Entry 8OUU (X-ray diffraction, 1.77 A resolution); this record covers chain A.

== Chain A ==
Molecule: Hepatocyte growth factor receptor
From: Homo sapiens
Notes: EC 2.7.10.1
UniProtKB: P08581 (MET_HUMAN); residues 1038-1346 here = UniProt positions 1038-1346
Chain sequence (309 residues; numbered 1038 to 1346; the number before each row is that of its first residue):
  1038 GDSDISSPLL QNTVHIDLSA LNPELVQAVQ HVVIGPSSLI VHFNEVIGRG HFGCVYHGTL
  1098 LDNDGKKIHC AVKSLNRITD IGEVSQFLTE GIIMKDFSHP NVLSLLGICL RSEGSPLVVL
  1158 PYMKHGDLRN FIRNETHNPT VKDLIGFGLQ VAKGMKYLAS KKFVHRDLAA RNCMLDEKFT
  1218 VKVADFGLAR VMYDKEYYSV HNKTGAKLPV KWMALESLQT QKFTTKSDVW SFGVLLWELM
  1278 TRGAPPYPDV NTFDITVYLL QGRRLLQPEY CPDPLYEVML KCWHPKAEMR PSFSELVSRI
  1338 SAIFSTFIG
Disordered / not traced: 1038-1058, 1239-1242
Sequence notes: engineered mutation Val-1228 (Asp in P08581)
Small-molecule neighbours: W49 (5-(3-ethynyl-5-fluoranyl-1H-indazol-7-yl)-1-[(1S)-1-phenylethyl]pyrimidine-2,4-dione): Lys-1110, Leu-1112, Ile-1115, Gln-1123, Phe-1124, Glu-1127, Gly-1128, Met-1131, Phe-1134, Val-1139, Leu-1140, Ser-1141, Leu-1142, Ile-1145, Val-1155, Leu-1157, Leu-1195, Phe-1200, His-1202, Val-1220, Ala-1221, Asp-1222, Ala-1226, Arg-1227
UniProt features mapped onto this chain:
  - active site: Asp-1204 (Proton acceptor)
  - binding site (ATP): Ile-1084 to Val-1092, Lys-1110
  - modified residue: Tyr-1230 (Phosphotyrosine), Tyr-1234 (Phosphotyrosine), Tyr-1235 (Phosphotyrosine), Thr-1289 (Phosphothreonine)
  - natural variant: Val-1092 (V1092I: In RCCP), His-1094 (H1094L: In RCCP; H1094R: In RCCP; H1094Y: In RCCP), His-1106 (H1106D: In RCCP), Met-1131 (M1131T: In RCCP), Thr-1173 (T1173I: In HCC), Val-1188 (V1188L: In RCCP), Leu-1195 (L1195V: In RCCP), Val-1220 (V1220I: In RCCP), Tyr-1230 (Y1230C: In RCCP; Y1230D: In RCCP; Y1230H: In RCCP), Tyr-1234 (Y1234C: In DA11), Lys-1244 (K1244R: In HCC), Met-1250 (M1250I: In HCC; M1250T: In RCCP), 1 further natural variant entry in UniProt
  - mutagenesis: Tyr-1234 (Y1234F: Complete loss of kinase activity and of ligand-induced ubiquitination. Alters interaction with PTPN1 and PTPN2. Loss of interaction with PTPN1 and PTPN2; when associated with F-1235), Tyr-1235 (Y1235F: Complete loss of kinase activity. Alters interaction with PTPN1 and PTPN2. Loss of interaction with PTPN1 and PTPN2; when associated with F-1234), Tyr-1313 (Y1313F: No effect on ligand-induced CBL-mediated ubiquitination; when associated with F-1349, F-1356 and F-1365)
From the paper describing this entry:
  - binding site for W49: Arg-1227
  - post-translational modification sites: Tyr-1234

== In short ==
Chain A binds compound W49. UniProt lists active-site residue Asp-1204, 10 ATP-binding residues and 3
mutagenesis sites. The paper reports a binding site for W49 at Arg-1227; a modification site at Tyr-1234.
Chain A is Hepatocyte growth factor receptor (Homo sapiens); the structure, Crystal structure of D1228V c-MET
bound by compound 29, was determined by X-ray diffraction together with 8OUV, 8OV7, 8OVZ, 8OW3 and 8OWG from
the same study.
